PDB entry 8ZRY | electron microscopy, 2.23 A resolution | chains E and F of the 6 polymer chains in the assembly

== Chain E (and F) ==
Molecule: Enoyl-CoA hydratase, mitochondrial
Organism: Homo sapiens
Notes: EC 4.2.1.17, 5.3.3.8; chain F of this document is another copy of the same molecule, construct and numbering; everything in this record applies to it too
Reference sequence: P30084 (ECHM_HUMAN); residues 28-290 here = UniProt positions 28-290
Sequence (263 residues; numbered 28 to 290; the number before each row is that of its first residue):
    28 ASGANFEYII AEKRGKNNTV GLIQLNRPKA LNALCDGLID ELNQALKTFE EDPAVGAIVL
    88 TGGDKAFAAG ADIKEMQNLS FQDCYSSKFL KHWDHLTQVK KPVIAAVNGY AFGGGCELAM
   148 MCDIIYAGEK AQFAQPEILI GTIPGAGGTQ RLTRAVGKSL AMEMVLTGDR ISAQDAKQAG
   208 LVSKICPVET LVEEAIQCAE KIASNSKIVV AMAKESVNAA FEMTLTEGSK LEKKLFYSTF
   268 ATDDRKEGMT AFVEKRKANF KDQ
Unresolved in the structure: 28-30
Small-molecule neighbours: crotonoyl-CoA (A1D88; S-[2-[3-[[(2R)-4-[[[(2R,3S,4R,5R)-5-(6-aminopurin-9-yl)-4-oxidanyl-3-phosphonooxy-oxolan-2-yl]methoxy-oxidanyl-phosphoryl]oxy-oxidanyl-phosphoryl]oxy-3,3-dimethyl-2-oxidanyl-butanoyl]amino]propanoylamino]ethyl] (E)-but-2-enethioate): Lys56, Ala57, Leu58, Ala60, Ala96, Gly97, Ala98, Asp99, Ile100, Lys101, Leu117, Trp120, Tyr137, Phe139, Gly140, Gly141, Glu144, Pro163, Glu164, Ile167, Gly172, Ala173, Arg197
Swiss-Prot annotation at these positions:
  - binding site (substrate): Ala98 to Lys101, Gly141
  - site: Glu164 (Important for catalytic activity)
  - modified residue: Thr46 (Phosphothreonine), Lys101 (N6-acetyllysine), Ser114 (Phosphoserine), Lys115 (N6-acetyllysine), Lys118 (N6-acetyllysine), Lys204 (N6-succinyllysine), Lys211 (N6-acetyllysine)
  - natural variant: Phe33 (F33S: In ECHS1D), Arg54 (R54H: In ECHS1D), Asn59 (N59S: In ECHS1D), Ile66 (I66T: In ECHS1D), Glu77 (E77Q: In ECHS1D), Gly90 (G90R: In ECHS1D; uncertain significance), Ala132 (A132T: In ECHS1D), Ala138 (A138V: In ECHS1D), Asp150 (D150G: In ECHS1D), Ala158 (A158D: In ECHS1D), Gln159 (Q159R: In ECHS1D), Gly195 (G195S: In ECHS1D), 3 further natural variant entries in UniProt
Reported in the primary citation:
  - binding site for crotonoyl-CoA: Lys56, Ala96, Ala98, Ile100, Lys101, Leu117, Trp120, Gly141, Arg197, Phe263, Lys282
  - mutagenesis - K56A, A98G, I100A, K101A, L117A/W120A/F263A, K282A: abolished binding to crotonoyl-CoA
  - mutagenesis - K56A, A98G, L117A/W120A/F263A: decreased catalytic activity on crotonoyl-CoA
  - mutagenesis - K101A, K101Q, K282A, K282Q: increased catalytic activity on crotonoyl-CoA
  - disease-associated variants - N59S, A98T, Q159R (Kd 59.7uM): decreased binding to crotonoyl-CoA
  - disease-associated variants - Q104E, G195S: abolished binding to crotonoyl-CoA
  - disease-associated variants - N59S, V82L, A98T, Q104E, A138V, G155S, Q159R, G195S: decreased catalytic activity on crotonoyl-CoA
  - disease-associated variants - V82L, G155S: unchanged binding to crotonoyl-CoA

== Interface between chain E and chain F ==
Contacting residue pairs (103; chain E residue first):
  Pro129(E) - Leu193(F)  hydrophobic
  Met147(E) - Lys185(F)  hydrogen bond (backbone-side chain)
  Cys149(E) - Lys185(F)
  Asp150(E) - Lys185(F)
  Asp150(E) - Ser186(F)
  Asp150(E) - Met189(F)
  Ile151(E) - Ser186(F)
  Ile151(E) - Glu190(F)
  Ile152(E) - Ser186(F)  hydrogen bond (backbone-side chain)
  Tyr153(E) - Glu190(F)  hydrogen bond
  Arg178(E) - Lys185(F)
  Lys204(E) - Gln205(F)
  Gln205(E) - Gln205(F)
  Ser210(E) - Ser186(F)
  Ser210(E) - Leu187(F)
  Ser210(E) - Glu190(F)  hydrogen bond
  Lys211(E) - Glu190(F)
  Lys228(E) - Asp196(F)
  Ile229(E) - Leu193(F)
  Ile229(E) - Thr194(F)
  Asn232(E) - Ile165(F)
  Asn232(E) - Leu166(F)
  Asn232(E) - Leu193(F)  hydrogen bond (side chain-backbone)
  Val236(E) - Ile165(F)  hydrophobic
  Val236(E) - Gly168(F)
  Val236(E) - Thr169(F)
  Val236(E) - Ile170(F)
  Val237(E) - Ile165(F)  hydrophobic
  Val237(E) - Leu193(F)
  Ala240(E) - Ile170(F)  hydrophobic
  Ala240(E) - Val192(F)  hydrophobic
  Ala240(E) - Leu193(F)  hydrophobic
  Lys241(E) - Met189(F)
  Ser243(E) - Ile170(F)
  Ser243(E) - Thr176(F)
  Ser243(E) - Gln177(F)  hydrogen bond (backbone-side chain)
  Val244(E) - Thr176(F)
  Val244(E) - Thr180(F)
  Val244(E) - Met189(F)  hydrophobic
  Asn245(E) - Met189(F)
  Ala246(E) - Gln177(F)
  Ala247(E) - Thr176(F)
  Ala247(E) - Gln177(F)
  Ala247(E) - Thr180(F)
  Ala247(E) - Arg181(F)  hydrogen bond (backbone-side chain)
  Phe248(E) - Thr180(F)
  Phe248(E) - Lys185(F)
  Met250(E) - Arg181(F)
  Thr251(E) - Arg181(F)
  Thr251(E) - Phe248(F)
  Thr251(E) - Glu249(F)
  Leu252(E) - Arg178(F)
  Leu252(E) - Arg181(F)
  Leu252(E) - Phe248(F)  hydrogen bond (backbone-backbone)
  Leu252(E) - Glu249(F)
  Thr253(E) - Glu249(F)  hydrogen bond
  Gly255(E) - Gln177(F)  hydrogen bond (backbone-side chain)
  Ser256(E) - Gln177(F)
  Glu259(E) - Pro171(F)
  Glu259(E) - Gly172(F)  hydrogen bond (side chain-backbone)
  Glu259(E) - Ala173(F)  hydrogen bond (side chain-backbone)
  Glu259(E) - Gly174(F)  hydrogen bond (side chain-backbone)
  Glu259(E) - Gly175(F)  hydrogen bond (side chain-backbone)
  Glu259(E) - Thr176(F)  hydrogen bond
  Glu259(E) - Gln177(F)
  Lys260(E) - Phe116(F)
  Lys260(E) - Leu117(F)
  Lys260(E) - Gly172(F)
  Leu262(E) - Ile170(F)  hydrophobic
  Phe263(E) - Phe116(F)  hydrophobic
  Phe263(E) - Leu117(F)  hydrophobic
  Phe263(E) - Thr169(F)
  Phe263(E) - Ile170(F)
  Phe263(E) - Gly172(F)
  Tyr264(E) - Phe108(F)
  Tyr264(E) - Cys111(F)
  Tyr264(E) - Lys115(F)
  Tyr264(E) - Phe116(F)  hydrogen bond (side chain-backbone)
  Ser265(E) - Phe108(F)
  Thr266(E) - Gly168(F)
  Thr266(E) - Thr169(F)
  Phe267(E) - Met103(F)
  Phe267(E) - Leu106(F)
  Phe267(E) - Ser107(F)
  Phe267(E) - Phe108(F)
  Phe267(E) - Cys111(F)  hydrophobic
  Asp271(E) - Gly168(F)
  Arg272(E) - Met103(F)
  Arg272(E) - Gln104(F)
  Arg272(E) - Leu106(F)  hydrogen bond (side chain-backbone)
  Arg272(E) - Ile167(F)
  Arg272(E) - Gly168(F)
  Lys273(E) - Gln104(F)
  Gly275(E) - Ile167(F)
  Met276(E) - Ile100(F)  hydrophobic
  Met276(E) - Met103(F)
  Met276(E) - Gln104(F)
  Met276(E) - Ile167(F)
  Thr277(E) - Gln104(F)  hydrogen bond
  Phe279(E) - Ile100(F)  hydrophobic
  Val280(E) - Gln104(F)
  Phe287(E) - Ile165(F)
  Phe287(E) - Leu166(F)
Also at the interface, not in a pair above, chain E (52 interface residues in all): Leu208, Cys225, Met239, Ala268
Also at the interface, not in a pair above, chain F (42 interface residues in all): Lys101, Tyr112, Asp121, Glu144

== Summary ==
52 residues of chain E and 42 residues of chain F are in contact; the contacts include 18 hydrogen bonds.
Polar pairs include Met147(E)-Lys185(F), Ile152(E)-Ser186(F) and Tyr153(E)-Glu190(F). From the paper: a
binding site for crotonoyl-CoA at Lys56(E), Ala96(E) and Ala98(E) among others; K56A, A98G and
L117A/W120A/F263A of chain E, among others, reduce catalytic activity on crotonoyl-CoA; 16 substitutions were
tested in all.
Chain E and chain F are both Enoyl-CoA hydratase, mitochondrial (Homo sapiens); the structure, Structure of
human ECHS1 in complex with Crotonoyl-CoA, was determined by electron microscopy together with 8ZRU, 8ZRV,
8ZRW and 8ZRX from the same study.
